PDB entry 1F44 | X-ray diffraction, 2.05 A resolution | chains N and A of the 3 polymer chains in the assembly

Chain N:
Molecule: 19-nt DNA strand
Sequence (19 nucleotides; each row starts with the number of its first residue):
     1 ATATGCTATACGAAGTTAT

Chain A:
Name: Cre recombinase
Source organism: Enterobacteria phage P1
UniProt: P06956 (RECR_BPP1); numbering as in UniProt (aligned over 20-343)
Chain sequence (324 residues; each row starts with the number of its first residue):
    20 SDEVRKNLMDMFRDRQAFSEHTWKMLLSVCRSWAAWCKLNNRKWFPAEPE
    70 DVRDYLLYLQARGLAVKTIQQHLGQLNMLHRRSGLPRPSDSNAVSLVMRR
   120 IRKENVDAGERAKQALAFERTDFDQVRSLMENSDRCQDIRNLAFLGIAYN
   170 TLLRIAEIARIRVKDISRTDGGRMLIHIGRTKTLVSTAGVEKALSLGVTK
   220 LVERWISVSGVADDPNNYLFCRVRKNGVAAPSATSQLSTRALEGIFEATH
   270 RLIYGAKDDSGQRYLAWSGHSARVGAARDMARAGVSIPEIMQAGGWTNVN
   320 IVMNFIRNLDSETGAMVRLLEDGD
Not modelled in the structure: 200-207
Differences from the reference sequence: engineered mutation Phe-324 (Tyr in P06956)
Curated features (UniProtKB/Swiss-Prot):
  - active site: Arg-173, His-289, Arg-292, Trp-315
From the paper describing this entry:
  - self-association interface (contacts with another copy of this molecule); pairs are residue here / residue on that copy: Ile-306/Ile-306 (hydrophobic contact), Pro-307/Met-322, Met-310/Met-322, Val-318/Val-318 (hydrophobic contact), Asn-319/Asn-319 (hydrogen bond), Asn-327
  - conformationally variable residues (helix shift, loop rearrangement, order/disorder transition, side-chain flip): Ser-20 to Arg-34, Trp-42, Gly-198 to Gly-208, His-289, Arg-292, Trp-315, Phe-324, Asn-327 to Thr-332
  - catalytic residues: His-289, Arg-292, Trp-315
  - contacts within the chain: Val-318/Met-322

Chain N / chain A interface:
Residue-residue contacts (43; chain N residue first):
  DA3(N) with Arg-121(A), salt bridge to the phosphate
  DT4(N) with Gln-89(A), base contact; Arg-121(A), salt bridge to the phosphate
  DG5(N) with Asn-96(A), hydrogen bond to the phosphate; Arg-100(A), phosphate contact; Arg-106(A), salt bridge to the phosphate
  DC6(N) with Phe-37(A), phosphate contact; Thr-41(A), sugar contact; Met-97(A), phosphate contact; Arg-100(A), salt bridge to the phosphate
  DT7(N) with Phe-37(A), phosphate contact; Ser-38(A), hydrogen bond to the phosphate; Thr-41(A), hydrogen bond to the phosphate; Gln-90(A), hydrogen bond to the base
  DA8(N) with Ser-38(A), hydrogen bond to the phosphate; His-40(A), salt bridge to the phosphate; Met-44(A), base contact; Gln-90(A), base contact; Arg-173(A), hydrogen bond to the phosphate
  DT9(N) with His-40(A), base contact; Arg-173(A), salt bridge to the phosphate; Ile-174(A), hydrogen bond to the phosphate; Ala-175(A), hydrogen bond to the phosphate; Glu-262(A), sugar contact; His-289(A), sugar contact
  DA10(N) with Glu-262(A), phosphate contact; Arg-282(A), hydrogen bond to the sugar; Tyr-283(A), sugar contact; Ser-287(A), hydrogen bond to the phosphate; Gly-288(A), hydrogen bond to the phosphate; His-289(A), hydrogen bond to the phosphate
  DC11(N) with Arg-259(A), base contact; Glu-262(A), base contact; Arg-282(A), phosphate contact; Tyr-283(A), hydrogen bond to the phosphate; Ser-287(A), phosphate contact
  DG12(N) with Arg-259(A), hydrogen bond to the base; Lys-276(A), salt bridge to the phosphate
  DT17(N) with Arg-243(A), hydrogen bond to the base
  DA18(N) with Arg-243(A), hydrogen bond to the sugar; Lys-244(A), hydrogen bond to the base
  DT19(N) with Lys-244(A), hydrogen bond to the base; Asn-245(A), hydrogen bond to the phosphate
Also at the interface, not in a pair above, chain N (14 interface residues in all): DA13
Also at the interface, not in a pair above, chain A (31 interface residues in all): Gly-93, Gln-94, Ala-134, Thr-258, Leu-284

Summary:
14 residues of chain N face 31 of chain A across their interface, with 19 hydrogen bonds and 7 salt bridges.
Among the polar pairs are DT7(N)/Gln-90(A), DG12(N)/Arg-259(A) and DT17(N)/Arg-243(A). UniProt lists 4
active-site residues on chain A. The paper reports catalytic residues His-289(A), Arg-292(A) and Trp-315(A);
conformational variability at Ser-20(A), Trp-42(A) and Gly-198(A) among others.
Chain N is a 19-nt DNA strand and chain A is Cre recombinase (Enterobacteria phage P1); the structure, Crystal
structure of trimeric cre recombinase-lox complex, was determined by X-ray diffraction, deposited together
with 1DRG.
